PDB entry 1G9B | X-ray diffraction, 2.00 A resolution | chain A

# Chain A
Molecule: Botulinum neurotoxin type B
Source organism: Clostridium botulinum
Notes: EC 3.4.24.69
UniProt: P10844 (BXB_CLOBO); residues 1-1290 here = UniProt positions 1-1290
Amino-acid sequence (1290 residues; numbered 1 to 1290; the number before each row is that of its first residue):
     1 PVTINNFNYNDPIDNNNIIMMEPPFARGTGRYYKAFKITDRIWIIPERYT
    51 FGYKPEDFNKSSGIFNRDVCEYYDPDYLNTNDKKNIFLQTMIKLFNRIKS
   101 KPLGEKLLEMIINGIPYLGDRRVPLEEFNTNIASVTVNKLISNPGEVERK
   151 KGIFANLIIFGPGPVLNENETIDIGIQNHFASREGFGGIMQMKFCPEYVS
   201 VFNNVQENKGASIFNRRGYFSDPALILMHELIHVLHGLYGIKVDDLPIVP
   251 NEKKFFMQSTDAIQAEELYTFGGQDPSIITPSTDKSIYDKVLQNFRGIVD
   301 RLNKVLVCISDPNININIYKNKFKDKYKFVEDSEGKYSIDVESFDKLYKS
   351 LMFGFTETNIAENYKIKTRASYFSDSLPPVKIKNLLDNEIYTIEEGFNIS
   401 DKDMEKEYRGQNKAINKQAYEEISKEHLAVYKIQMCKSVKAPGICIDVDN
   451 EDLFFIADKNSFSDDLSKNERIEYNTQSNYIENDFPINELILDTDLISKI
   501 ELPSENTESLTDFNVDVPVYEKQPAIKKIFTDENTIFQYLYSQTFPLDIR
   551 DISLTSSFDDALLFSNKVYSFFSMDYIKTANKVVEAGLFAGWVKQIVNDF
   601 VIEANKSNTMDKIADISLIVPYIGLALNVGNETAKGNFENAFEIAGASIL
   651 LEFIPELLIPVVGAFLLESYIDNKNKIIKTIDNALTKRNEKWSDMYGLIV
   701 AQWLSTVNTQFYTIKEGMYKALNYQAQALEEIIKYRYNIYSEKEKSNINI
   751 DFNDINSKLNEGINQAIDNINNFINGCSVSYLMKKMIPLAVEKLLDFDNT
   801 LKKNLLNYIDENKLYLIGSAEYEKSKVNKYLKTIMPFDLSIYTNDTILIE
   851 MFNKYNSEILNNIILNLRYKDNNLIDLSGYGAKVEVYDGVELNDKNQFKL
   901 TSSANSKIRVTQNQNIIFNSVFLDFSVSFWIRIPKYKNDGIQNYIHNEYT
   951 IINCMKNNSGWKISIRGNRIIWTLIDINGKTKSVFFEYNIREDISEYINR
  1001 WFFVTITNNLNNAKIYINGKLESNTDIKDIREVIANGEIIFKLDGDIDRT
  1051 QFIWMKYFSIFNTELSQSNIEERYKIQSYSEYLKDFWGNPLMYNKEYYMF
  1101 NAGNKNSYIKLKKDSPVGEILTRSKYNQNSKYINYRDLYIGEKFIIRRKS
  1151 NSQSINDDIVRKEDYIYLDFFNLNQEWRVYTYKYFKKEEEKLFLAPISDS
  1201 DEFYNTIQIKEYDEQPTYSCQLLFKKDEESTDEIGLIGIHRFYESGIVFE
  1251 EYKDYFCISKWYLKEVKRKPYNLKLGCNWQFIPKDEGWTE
Unresolved in the structure: 440-442
Disulfides: Cys436-Cys445
Bound ions: Zn2+ site 1: His229, His233; Zn2+ site 2: Gln258 (together with bis(5-amidino-benzimidazolyl)methane)
Ligand contacts:
  - bis(5-amidino-benzimidazolyl)methane (BAB), molecule 1: Asp68, Gln258, Arg369, Tyr372, Phe373, Ser374, Asp375, Ser376, Glu451, Leu453, Phe454, Phe455, Ile456, Thr709, Gln710, Tyr712, Thr713
  - bis(5-amidino-benzimidazolyl)methane (BAB), molecule 2: Asn203, Arg217, Asp375, Ser376, Leu377, Ile446, Val448, Glu451, Asp452, Phe537, Leu540, Tyr541, Thr713, Glu716, Lys720, Tyr724
UniProt features mapped onto this chain:
  - binding site (a ganglioside GT1b (d18:1(4E))): Glu1189, Glu1190
  - mutagenesis: Glu1189 (E1189L: Decreased toxicity, heavy chain has decreased binding to synaptosomes and to GT1b), Glu1190 (E1190L: Greatly decreased toxicity, heavy chain has decreased binding to synaptosomes, binds less GT1b)

# Overview
Ligands of chain A: bis(5-amidino-benzimidazolyl)methane. His229 and His233 coordinate Zn2+ site 1. From
UniProt: ganglioside GT1b (d18:1(4E))-binding residues Glu1189 and Glu1190 and 2 mutagenesis sites.
Chain A is Botulinum neurotoxin type B (Clostridium botulinum); the structure, Crystal structure of
clostridium botulinum neurotoxin B complexed with an inhibitor (experiment 1), was determined by X-ray
diffraction, deposited together with 1G9A, 1G9C and 1G9D.
